Entry 3PNR (X-ray diffraction, 2.60 A resolution); this record covers chains A and B.

# Chain A
Name: Falcipain 2
From: Plasmodium falciparum
Notes: fragment: mature FP-2
UniProt: Q9N6S8 (Q9N6S8_PLAFA); residues 2-241 here correspond to UniProt positions 245-484 (UniProt number = residue number + 243)
Sequence (240 residues; row label = number of the first residue in the row):
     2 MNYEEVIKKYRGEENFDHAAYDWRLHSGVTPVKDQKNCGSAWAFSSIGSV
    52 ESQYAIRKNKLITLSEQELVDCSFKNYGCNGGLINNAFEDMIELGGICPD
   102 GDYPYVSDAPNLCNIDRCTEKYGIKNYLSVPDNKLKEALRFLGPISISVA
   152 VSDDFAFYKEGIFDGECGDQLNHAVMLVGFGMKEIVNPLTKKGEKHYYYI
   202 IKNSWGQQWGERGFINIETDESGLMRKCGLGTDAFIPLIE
Cystine bridges: Cys39-Cys80, Cys73-Cys114, Cys99-Cys119, Cys168-Cys229
Differences from the reference sequence: engineered mutation Ala42 (Cys285 in Q9N6S8)
Bound ions: Cd2+: Asp154 (shared with Met316(B) of chain B)

# Chain B
Name: PbICP-C
From: Plasmodium berghei
UniProt: Q4YW59 (Q4YW59_PLABE); residues 190-354 here correspond to UniProt positions 189-353 (UniProt number = residue number - 1)
Sequence (187 residues; row label = number of the first residue in the row):
   168 MGHHHHHHHHHHSSGHIEGRHMGDEKCGKSLKLGNISNQTNQETITQSLS
   218 VGEILCIDLEGNAGTGYLWVLLGIHKDEPIINPENFPTKLTKKSFFSEEI
   268 SVTQPKKYKIDEHDSSKNVNREIESPEQKESDSKPKKPQMQLLGGPDRMR
   318 SVIKGHKPGKYYIVYSYYRPFSPTSGANTKIIYVTVQ
Not modelled in the structure: 168-194, 276-306
Differences from the reference sequence: expression tag (168-189)
Bound ions: Cd2+ site 1: His242, Asp244; Cd2+ site 2: Met316 (shared with Asp154(A) of chain A)

# How chain A and chain B interact
Contacting residue pairs (57; chain A residue first):
  Asp35(A) with Arg336(B), salt bridge
  Gln36(A) with Gly231(B), hydrogen bond (side chain-backbone); Thr232(B)
  Lys37(A) with Thr232(B); Arg336(B), hydrogen bond (backbone-side chain)
  Asn38(A) with Ile203(B); Ser204(B); Asn205(B), hydrogen bond (backbone-side chain); Tyr234(B); Tyr334(B)
  Cys39(A) with Thr232(B)
  Gly40(A) with Gly311(B)
  Trp43(A) with Leu310(B)
  Cys80(A) with Asn229(B)
  Asn81(A) with Asn229(B); Leu309(B); Gly311(B); Gly312(B); Pro313(B)
  Gly82(A) with Leu310(B); Gly311(B)
  Gly83(A) with Leu309(B); Leu310(B), hydrogen bond (backbone-backbone)
  Leu84(A) with Gln308(B)
  Ile85(A) with Leu310(B), hydrophobic
  Asn86(A) with Met307(B)
  Ser108(A) with Asn205(B), hydrogen bond
  Asp109(A) with Asn205(B)
  Ser149(A) with Leu310(B)
  Asp154(A) with Met316(B)
  Ala157(A) with Gly233(B); Phe338(B)
  Phe158(A) with Leu235(B), hydrophobic; Thr255(B); Lys256(B); Leu257(B); Pro337(B), hydrophobic
  Lys160(A) with Thr255(B); Lys256(B)
  Asp170(A) with Lys274(B), salt bridge
  Gln171(A) with Gln308(B), hydrogen bond
  Leu172(A) with Gln308(B); Leu310(B)
  Asn173(A) with Ala230(B); Leu310(B); Gly311(B), hydrogen bond (backbone-backbone)
  His174(A) with Gly231(B), hydrogen bond (side chain-backbone); Leu310(B)
  Ala175(A) with Leu310(B), hydrophobic
  Trp206(A) with Gly231(B), hydrogen bond (side chain-backbone); Thr232(B); Gly233(B); Phe338(B)
  Gln209(A) with Ser339(B)
  Trp210(A) with Phe338(B)
  Asp234(A) with Met307(B)
  Phe236(A) with Met307(B), hydrophobic
Other interface residues (no listed pair), chain A (39 interface residues in all): Tyr78, Val152, Ser153, Asp155, Glu167, Cys168, Gly169
Other interface residues (no listed pair), chain B (29 interface residues in all): Gly343, Asn345

# Overview
39 residues of chain A face 29 of chain B across their interface, with 9 hydrogen bonds and 2 salt bridges.
Among the polar pairs are Asp35(A)-Arg336(B), Asp170(A)-Lys274(B) and Gln36(A)-Gly231(B). Asp154(A) and
Met316(B) coordinate Cd2+ site 2. His242(B) and Asp244(B) form the Cd2+ site 1.
Here chain A is Falcipain 2 (Plasmodium falciparum) and chain B is PbICP-C (Plasmodium berghei). Entry 3PNR
(Structure of PbICP-C in complex with falcipain-2) was determined by X-ray diffraction.
